PDB entry 1N5Y | X-ray diffraction, 3.10 A resolution | chains T and A of the 6 polymer chains in the assembly

# Chain T
Molecule: 27-nt DNA strand
Sequence (27 nucleotides; row label = number of the first residue in the row):
   701 ATGCTAGGCGCCCGAACAGGGACTGTG
Not modelled in the structure: 701-704, 726-727

# Chain A
Protein: Reverse transcriptase
Organism: Human immunodeficiency virus 1
Notes: EC 2.7.7.49
UniProt: P03366 (POL_HV1B1); residues 1-558 here correspond to UniProt positions 168-725 (UniProt number = residue number + 167)
Chain sequence (558 residues; each row starts with the number of its first residue):
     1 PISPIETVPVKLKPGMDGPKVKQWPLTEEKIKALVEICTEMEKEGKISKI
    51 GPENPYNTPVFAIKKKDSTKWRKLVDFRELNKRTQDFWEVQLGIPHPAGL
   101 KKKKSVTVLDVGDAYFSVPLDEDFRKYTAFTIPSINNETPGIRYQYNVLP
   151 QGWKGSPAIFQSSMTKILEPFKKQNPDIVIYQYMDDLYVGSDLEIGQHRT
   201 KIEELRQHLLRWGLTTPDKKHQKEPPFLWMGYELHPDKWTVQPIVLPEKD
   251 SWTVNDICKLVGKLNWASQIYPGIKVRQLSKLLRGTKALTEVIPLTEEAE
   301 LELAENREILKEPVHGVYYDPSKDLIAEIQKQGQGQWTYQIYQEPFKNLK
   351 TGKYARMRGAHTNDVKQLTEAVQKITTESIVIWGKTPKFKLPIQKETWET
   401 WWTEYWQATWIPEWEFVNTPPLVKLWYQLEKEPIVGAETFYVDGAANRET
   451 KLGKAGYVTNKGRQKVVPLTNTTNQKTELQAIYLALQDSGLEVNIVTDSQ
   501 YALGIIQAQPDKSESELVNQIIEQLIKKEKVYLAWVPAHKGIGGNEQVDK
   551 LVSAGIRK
Sequence notes: engineered mutation Cys-258 (Gln425 in P03366), Ser-280 (Cys447 in P03366)
Metal / ion sites: Mg2+: Asp-443, Glu-478, Asp-498
From the paper describing this entry:
  - binding site for the 21-nt DNA strand: Asp-185, Cys-258
  - conformationally variable residues (loop rearrangement): Asp-185
  - catalytic residues: Asp-185 (citing earlier work)

# Chain T / chain A interface
Pairs across the interface - 35 pairs, chain T then chain A:
  DT705(T) / Gly-152(A)  hydrogen bond to the base
  DA706(T) / Asn-81(A)  sugar contact
  DA706(T) / Gly-152(A)  sugar contact
  DG707(T) / Glu-89(A)  phosphate contact
  DG707(T) / Lys-154(A)  phosphate contact
  DG707(T) / Pro-157(A)  sugar contact
  DG707(T) / Tyr-183(A)  base contact
  DG707(T) / Met-184(A)  base contact
  DG708(T) / Glu-89(A)  phosphate contact
  DG708(T) / Gln-91(A)  sugar contact
  DG708(T) / Ile-94(A)  base contact
  DG708(T) / Tyr-183(A)  base contact
  DC709(T) / Gly-93(A)  sugar contact
  DC711(T) / Asn-265(A)  sugar contact
  DC711(T) / Lys-353(A)  hydrogen bond to the phosphate
  DC711(T) / Tyr-354(A)  phosphate contact
  DC711(T) / Lys-374(A)  salt bridge to the phosphate
  DC712(T) / Ser-280(A)  hydrogen bond to the phosphate
  DC712(T) / Lys-353(A)  salt bridge to the phosphate
  DC712(T) / Ala-355(A)  phosphate contact
  DC713(T) / Ser-280(A)  hydrogen bond to the phosphate
  DC713(T) / Lys-281(A)  phosphate contact
  DC713(T) / Arg-284(A)  phosphate contact
  DC713(T) / Gly-285(A)  phosphate contact
  DG714(T) / Arg-284(A)  phosphate contact
  DG714(T) / Gly-285(A)  hydrogen bond to the phosphate
  DA722(T) / Gln-475(A)  sugar contact
  DA722(T) / Gln-500(A)  hydrogen bond to the phosphate
  DC723(T) / Arg-448(A)  base contact
  DC723(T) / Asn-474(A)  sugar contact
  DT724(T) / Arg-448(A)  hydrogen bond to the sugar
  DT724(T) / Ile-556(A)  phosphate contact
  DG725(T) / Glu-449(A)  phosphate contact
  DG725(T) / Arg-557(A)  phosphate contact
  DG725(T) / Lys-558(A)  phosphate contact
Other interface residues (no listed pair), chain T (14 interface residues in all): DG721
Other interface residues (no listed pair), chain A (34 interface residues in all): Leu-92, Gln-151, Trp-153, Arg-277, Thr-286, Arg-356, His-539

# In short
14 residues of chain T and 34 residues of chain A are in contact, with 7 hydrogen bonds and 2 salt bridges.
Polar pairs include DT705(T)/Gly-152(A), DT724(T)/Arg-448(A) and DC711(T)/Lys-353(A). Asp-443(A), Glu-478(A)
and Asp-498(A) form the Mg2+ site. From the paper: the catalytic residue Asp-185(A); a binding site for the
21-nt DNA strand at Asp-185(A) and Cys-258(A).
Chain T is a 27-nt DNA strand and chain A is Reverse transcriptase (Human immunodeficiency virus 1); the
structure, HIV-1 Reverse Transcriptase Crosslinked to Post-Translocation AZTMP-Terminated DNA (Complex P), was
determined by X-ray diffraction, deposited together with 1N6Q.
